PDB entry 9PBF | electron microscopy, 4.01 A resolution (low resolution: residue-level contacts below are approximate; hydrogen-bond / salt-bridge calls are withheld) | chains I and L of the 12 polymer chains in the assembly

[Chain I]
Name: Syntaxin-1A
Organism: Rattus norvegicus
UniProt: P32851 (STX1A_RAT); numbering as in UniProt (aligned over 1-267)
Chain sequence (267 residues; row label = number of the first residue in the row):
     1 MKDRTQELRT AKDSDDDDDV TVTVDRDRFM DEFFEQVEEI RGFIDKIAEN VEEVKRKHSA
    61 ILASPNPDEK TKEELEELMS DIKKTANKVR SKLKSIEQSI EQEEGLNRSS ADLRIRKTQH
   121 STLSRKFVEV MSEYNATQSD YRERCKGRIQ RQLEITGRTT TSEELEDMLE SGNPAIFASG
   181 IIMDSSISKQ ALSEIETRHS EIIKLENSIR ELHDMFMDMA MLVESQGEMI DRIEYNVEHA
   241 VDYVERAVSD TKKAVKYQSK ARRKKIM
Disordered / not traced: 1-196, 260-267
Curated features (UniProtKB/Swiss-Prot):
  - site: K253, A254 (Microbial infection: Cleavage)
  - modified residue (Phosphoserine): S14, S64, S95, S188
  - cross-link (Glycyl lysine isopeptide (Lys-Gly)): K252 (interchain with G-Cter in SUMO), K253 (interchain with G-Cter in SUMO), K256 (interchain with G-Cter in SUMO)

[Chain L]
Name: Alpha-soluble NSF attachment protein
Organism: Rattus norvegicus
UniProt: P54921 (SNAA_RAT); residue numbers follow UniProt; this construct covers 1-295
Chain sequence (296 residues; numbered 0 to 295; the number before each row is that of its first residue; numbering starts at 0):
     0 GMDTSGKQAE AMALLAEAER KVKNSQSFFS GLFGGSSKIE EACEIYARAA NMFKMAKNWS
    60 AAGNAFCQAA QLHLQLQSKH DAATCFVDAG NAFKKADPQE AINCLMRAIE IYTDMGRFTI
   120 AAKHHISIAE IYETELVDVE KAIAHYEQSA DYYKGEESNS SANKCLLKVA GYAAQLEQYQ
   180 KAIDIYEQVG TSAMDSPLLK YSAKDYFFKA ALCHFCIDML NAKLAVQKYE ELFPAFSDSR
   240 ECKLMKKLLE AHEEQNVDSY TESVKEYDSI SRLDQWLTTM LLRIKKTIQG DEEDLR
Disordered / not traced: 24-35, 287-295
Sequence notes: expression tag (0)

[Interface between chain I and chain L]
Contacting residue pairs (13; chain I residue first):
  I203(I) with S268(L); I269(L)
  E206(I) with R239(L); I269(L)
  N207(I) with I269(L)
  R210(I) with E240(L)
  M217(I) with Y200(L); S201(L)
  M221(I) with S159(L); K163(L)
  E224(I) with L197(L)
  S225(I) with S159(L)
  R232(I) with T118(L)
Interface residues without a listed pair, chain L (12 interface residues in all): S157, S270

[Overview]
Chain I and chain L form an interface of 9 and 12 residues respectively.
Here chain I is Syntaxin-1A and chain L is Alpha-soluble NSF attachment protein, both from Rattus norvegicus.
Entry 9PBF (21bin20S complex (NSF-alphaSNAP-2:1 syntaxin-1a:SNAP-25), non-hydrolyzing, class 10) was
determined by electron microscopy (same publication as 9OJR, 9OJU, 9OJZ, 9OK3, 9OK5, 9OKC and 17 further
entries).
